1SR4 - chains A and C of the 3 polymer chains in the assembly; structure by X-ray diffraction, 2.00 A resolution.

# Chain A
Protein: Cytolethal distending toxin subunit A
From: Haemophilus ducreyi
Reference sequence: O06522 (CDTA_HAEDU); residues 18-223 here = UniProt positions 18-223
Chain sequence (206 residues; numbered 18 to 223; the number before each row is that of its first residue):
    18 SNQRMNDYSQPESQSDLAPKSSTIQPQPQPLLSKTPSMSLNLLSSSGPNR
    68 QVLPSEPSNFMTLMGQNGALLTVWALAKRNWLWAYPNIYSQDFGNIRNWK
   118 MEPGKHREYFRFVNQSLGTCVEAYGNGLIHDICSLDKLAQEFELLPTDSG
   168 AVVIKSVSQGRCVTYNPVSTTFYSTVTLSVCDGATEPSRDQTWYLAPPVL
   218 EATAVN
Not modelled in the structure: 18-56
Swiss-Prot annotation at these positions:
  - region: W91 to Y102 (Mediates binding to target cells)
  - mutagenesis: W91 (W91G: Abolishes toxicity towards intact cells; when associated with G-98; G-100 and G-102), W98 (W98G: Abolishes toxicity towards intact cells; when associated with G-91; G-100 and G-102), W100 (W100G: Abolishes toxicity towards intact cells; when associated with G-91; G-98 and G-102), Y102 (Y102G: Abolishes toxicity towards intact cells; when associated with G-91; G-98 and G-100)
Cystine bridges: C137-C150, C179-C198

# Chain C
Protein: cytolethal distending toxin protein C
From: Haemophilus ducreyi
Reference sequence: O06524 (O06524_HAEDU); numbering as in UniProt (aligned over 21-186)
Chain sequence (166 residues; numbered 21 to 186; the number before each row is that of its first residue):
    21 ESNPDPTTYPDVELSPPPRISLRSLLTAQPVKNDHYDSHNYLSTHWELID
    71 YKGKEYEKLRDGGTLVQFKVVGAAKCFAFLGKGTTDCKDTDHTVFNLIPT
   121 NTGAFLIKDALLGFCITSHDFDDLKLEPCGGSVSGRTFSLAYQWGILPPF
   171 GPSKILIPPVRRNQGS
Not modelled in the structure: 21-24, 179-186
Cystine bridges: C96-C107, C135-C149

# How chain A and chain C interact
Pairs across the interface - 73 pairs, chain A then chain C:
  P71(A) with N121(C), hydrogen bond (backbone-side chain)
  P74(A) with N121(C); T122(C)
  S75(A) with N121(C), hydrogen bond (side chain-backbone)
  M81(A) with R43(C); L167(C), hydrophobic
  Q83(A) with R43(C), hydrogen bond (backbone-side chain); F170(C); G171(C), hydrogen bond (side chain-backbone)
  G85(A) with A48(C)
  N104(A) with L45(C); L46(C), hydrogen bond (side chain-backbone); L160(C)
  I105(A) with L46(C), hydrophobic
  Y106(A) with F141(C)
  P163(A) with I175(C); L176(C), hydrogen bond (backbone-backbone)
  T164(A) with S173(C), hydrogen bond; K174(C); I175(C); L176(C)
  D165(A) with S173(C); K174(C), salt bridge; L176(C)
  S166(A) with P168(C); P169(C); S173(C)
  G167(A) with P168(C)
  A168(A) with P168(C)
  V170(A) with I175(C), hydrophobic
  T202(A) with P172(C)
  T209(A) with S173(C)
  Y211(A) with R43(C), hydrogen bond; P168(C); F170(C)
  L212(A) with L167(C)
  A213(A) with L167(C), hydrophobic
  P214(A) with L45(C), hydrophobic; T122(C); G123(C); A124(C)
  P215(A) with T122(C)
  V216(A) with L160(C), hydrophobic
  L217(A) with L160(C); Q163(C), hydrogen bond (backbone-side chain)
  E218(A) with F158(C); S159(C), hydrogen bond (side chain-backbone); Q163(C)
  A219(A) with T120(C); N121(C); T122(C); R156(C); T157(C); F158(C), hydrogen bond (backbone-backbone); Q163(C)
  T220(A) with T120(C); N121(C), hydrogen bond (backbone-side chain); G155(C); R156(C); T157(C)
  A221(A) with I118(C), hydrophobic; P119(C); V153(C); S154(C); G155(C), hydrogen bond (backbone-backbone); R156(C), hydrogen bond (backbone-backbone)
  V222(A) with P119(C), hydrogen bond (backbone-backbone); T120(C); N121(C)
  N223(A) with D81(C), hydrogen bond (side chain-backbone); I118(C); V153(C); S154(C), hydrogen bond (backbone-side chain)
Other interface residues (no listed pair), chain A (35 interface residues in all): L70, N84, L162, G200
Other interface residues (no listed pair), chain C (34 interface residues in all): G82, S152

# In short
Chain A and chain C form an interface of 35 and 34 residues respectively, with 17 hydrogen bonds and 1 salt
bridge. Among the polar pairs are D165(A)-K174(C), P71(A)-N121(C) and S75(A)-N121(C). From UniProt: 4
mutagenesis sites on chain A.
Chain A is Cytolethal distending toxin subunit A and chain C is cytolethal distending toxin protein C, both
from Haemophilus ducreyi; the structure, Crystal Structure of the Haemophilus ducreyi cytolethal distending
toxin, was determined by X-ray diffraction.
